7D87 - chains A and E; structure by X-ray diffraction, 2.11 A resolution.

# Chain A
Protein: PHD finger protein 14
From: Danio rerio
Notes: fragment: phf14-pzp
Reference sequence: A0A286Y9D1 (A0A286Y9D1_DANRE); numbering as in UniProt (aligned over 278-487)
Sequence (211 residues; numbered 277 to 487; the number before each row is that of its first residue):
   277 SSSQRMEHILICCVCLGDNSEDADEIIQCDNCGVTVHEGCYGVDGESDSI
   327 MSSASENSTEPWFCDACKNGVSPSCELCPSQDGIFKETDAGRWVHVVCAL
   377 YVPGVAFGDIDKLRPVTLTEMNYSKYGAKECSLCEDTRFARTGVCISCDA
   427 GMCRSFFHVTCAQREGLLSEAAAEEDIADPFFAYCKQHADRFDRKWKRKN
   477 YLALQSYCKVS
Unresolved in the structure: 277-283, 486-487
Sequence notes: expression tag (277)
Ion coordination: Zn2+ site 1: Cys288, Cys291, His313, Cys316; Zn2+ site 2: Cys305, Cys308, Cys340, Cys343; Zn2+ site 3: Cys351, Cys354, His371, Cys374; Ca2+ site 1: Ala375, Leu376, Val378, Val381; Zn2+ site 4: Cys407, Cys410, His434, Cys437; Zn2+ site 5: Cys424, Cys429, Cys461, His464; Ca2+ site 2: Asp455, Phe457
UniProt features mapped onto this chain:
  - zinc finger: Ile285 to Gly346 (PHD-type 1), Ser348 to Val381 (C2HC pre-PHD-type), Lys405 to Ala465 (PHD-type 2)
  - binding site (Zn(2+)): Cys288, Cys291, Cys305, Cys308, His313, Cys316, Cys340, Cys343, Cys351, Cys354, His371, Cys374, Cys407, Cys410, Cys424, Cys429, His434, Cys437, Cys461, His464
  - mutagenesis: Glu301 (E301A: 28-fold decrease in affinity for histone H3), Asp306 (D306A: Loss of binding to histone H3), Glu314 (E314R: Loss of binding to histone H3), Glu322 to Thr335 (Loss of binding to histone H3), Val378 (V378M: Reduced binding to histone H3; when associated with M-386), Ile386 (I386M: Reduced binding to histone H3. Reduced binding to histone H3; when associated with M-378)
Reported in the primary citation:
  - conformationally variable residues (order/disorder transition, side-chain flip): Asp320 to Glu336, Ala382 to Pro391
  - mutagenesis - D320A, E322A: decreased binding to H3(14-34)
  - mutagenesis - V378M/I386M, F383A: abolished binding to H3(14-34)
  - mutagenesis - V378M/I386M (KD of 2.70 uM): decreased binding to H3(1-34)
  - mutagenesis - I386M: decreased binding to H3

# Chain E
Protein: Gene for histone H3 (germline gene)
Notes: fragment: histone H3(1-25)
Reference sequence: V9H1G0 (V9H1G0_HUMAN); residues 1-25 here correspond to UniProt positions 2-26 (UniProt number = residue number + 1)
Sequence (25 residues; each row starts with the number of its first residue):
     1 ARTKQTARKSTGGKAPRKQLATKAA
Unresolved in the structure: 10-25

# Interface between chain A and chain E
Contacting residue pairs (28):
  Asp298(A) - Arg8(E)  hydrogen bond (backbone-side chain)
  Asp298(A) - Lys9(E)
  Glu301(A) - Thr3(E)  hydrogen bond
  Glu301(A) - Arg8(E)  salt bridge
  Ile303(A) - Ala1(E)
  Gln304(A) - Ala1(E)  hydrogen bond (backbone-backbone)
  Asp306(A) - Ala1(E)  hydrogen bond (side chain-backbone)
  Glu314(A) - Arg2(E)  salt bridge
  Glu314(A) - Arg8(E)  salt bridge
  Val319(A) - Arg2(E)  hydrogen bond (backbone-side chain)
  Gly321(A) - Gln5(E)
  Glu322(A) - Arg2(E)  hydrogen bond (backbone-side chain)
  Glu322(A) - Gln5(E)  hydrogen bond (backbone-side chain)
  Asp324(A) - Lys4(E)
  Asp324(A) - Gln5(E)  hydrogen bond (side chain-backbone)
  Asp324(A) - Thr6(E)  hydrogen bond (side chain-backbone)
  Ser328(A) - Lys4(E)  hydrogen bond (backbone-side chain)
  Ser331(A) - Lys4(E)  hydrogen bond (backbone-side chain)
  Asn333(A) - Lys4(E)  hydrogen bond (backbone-side chain)
  Ser334(A) - Thr3(E)
  Ser334(A) - Lys4(E)  hydrogen bond (backbone-backbone)
  Ser334(A) - Ala7(E)
  Thr335(A) - Arg2(E)
  Thr335(A) - Lys4(E)
  Glu336(A) - Ala1(E)
  Glu336(A) - Arg2(E)  salt bridge
  Glu336(A) - Lys4(E)
  Trp338(A) - Arg2(E)
Interface residues without a listed pair, chain A (20 interface residues in all): Ser323, Glu332, Pro337
The authors on this interface:
  - pairs named by the authors: Asp298(A)-Lys9(E) (backbone contact), Glu301(A)-Thr3(E), Glu301(A)-Arg8(E), Gln304(A)-Ala1(E) (backbone contact), Asp306(A)-Ala1(E) (backbone contact), Glu314(A)-Arg2(E), Glu314(A)-Arg8(E), Val319(A)-Arg2(E), Ser323(A)-Gln5(E), Asp324(A)-Gln5(E) (backbone contact), Ser328(A)-Lys4(E), Asn333(A)-Lys4(E), Ser334(A)-Lys4(E) (backbone contact), Glu336(A)-Arg2(E) (backbone contact)

# Summary
Chain A and chain E form an interface of 20 and 9 residues respectively; the contacts include 13 hydrogen
bonds and 4 salt bridges. Polar contacts include Glu301(A)-Arg8(E), Glu314(A)-Arg2(E) and Glu314(A)-Arg8(E).
The paper describes backbone contacts between Asp298(A) and Lys9(E), Gln304(A) and Ala1(E) and Asp306(A) and
Ala1(E) among others; contacts between Glu301(A) and Thr3(E), Glu301(A) and Arg8(E) and Glu314(A) and Arg2(E)
among others. The paper reports that D320A and E322A of chain A reduce binding to H3(14-34); conformational
variability at Asp320(A) and Ala382(A); 5 substitutions were tested in all.
Here chain A is PHD finger protein 14 (Danio rerio) and chain E is Gene for histone H3 (germline gene). Entry
7D87 (Crystal Structure of zebrafish PHF14-PZP in complex with H3(1-25)) was determined by X-ray diffraction
(same publication as 7D86 and 7D8A).
